PDB entry 5LXT | X-ray diffraction, 1.90 A resolution | chains A and E of the 6 polymer chains in the assembly

Chain A:
Molecule: Tubulin alpha-1B chain
Organism: Bos taurus
Reference sequence: P81947 (TBA1B_BOVIN); the author numbering skips numbers that UniProt does not, so the offset changes along the chain: 1-438 = UniProt 1-438; 443-455 = UniProt 439-451
Chain sequence (451 residues; row label = number of the first residue in the row; note: 4 numbers in that range are skipped by the numbering (no residue carries them; nothing is unmodelled there)):
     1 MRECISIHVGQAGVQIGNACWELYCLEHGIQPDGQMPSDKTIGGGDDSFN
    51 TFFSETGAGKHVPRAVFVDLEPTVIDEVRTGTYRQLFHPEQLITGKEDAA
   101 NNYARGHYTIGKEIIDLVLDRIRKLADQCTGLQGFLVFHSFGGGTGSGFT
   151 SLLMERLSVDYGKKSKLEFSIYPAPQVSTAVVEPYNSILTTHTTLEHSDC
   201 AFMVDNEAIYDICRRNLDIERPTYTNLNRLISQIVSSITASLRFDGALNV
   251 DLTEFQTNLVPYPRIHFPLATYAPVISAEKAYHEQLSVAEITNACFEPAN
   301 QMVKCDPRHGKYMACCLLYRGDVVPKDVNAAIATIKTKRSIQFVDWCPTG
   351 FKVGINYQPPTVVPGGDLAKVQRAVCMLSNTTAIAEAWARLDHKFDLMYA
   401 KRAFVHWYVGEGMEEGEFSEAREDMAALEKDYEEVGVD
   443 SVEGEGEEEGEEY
Disordered / not traced: 443-447, 451-455
Bound ions: Ca2+: Asp39, Thr41, Gly44, Glu55
Residues lining bound ligands: GTP (guanosine-5'-triphosphate): Val9, Gly10, Gln11, Ala12, Gln15, Ile16, Asp69, Asp98, Ala99, Ala100, Asn101, Ser140, Gly142, Gly143, Gly144, Thr145, Gly146, Ile171, Pro173, Val177, Ser178, Thr179, Glu183, Asn206, Ile209, Tyr224, Leu227, Asn228, Ile231

Chain E:
Molecule: Stathmin-4
Organism: Rattus norvegicus
Reference sequence: P63043 (STMN4_RAT), isoform P63043-3; residues 5-145 here correspond to UniProt positions 76-216 (UniProt number = residue number + 71)
Chain sequence (143 residues; numbered 3 to 145; the number before each row is that of its first residue):
     3 MADMEVIELNKCTSGQSFEVILKPPSFDGVPEFNASLPRRRDPSLEEIQK
    53 KLEAAEERRKYQEAELLKHLAEKREHEREVIQKAIEENNNFIKMAKEKLA
   103 QKMESNKENREAHLAAMLERLQEKDKHAEEVRKNKELKEEASR
Disordered / not traced: 3-5, 29-43, 144-145
Construct notes: initiating methionine (3); expression tag (4)
Curated features (UniProtKB/Swiss-Prot):
  - modified residue: Ser19 (Phosphoserine)

Interface between chain A and chain E:
Pairs across the interface (59):
  His107(A) with Leu54(E)
  Tyr108(A) with Leu54(E), hydrophobic; Ala57(E), hydrophobic; Arg61(E)
  Thr109(A) with Arg61(E), hydrogen bond
  Lys112(A) with Glu58(E), salt bridge
  Glu155(A) with Ile50(E)
  Arg156(A) with Leu47(E); Ile50(E)
  Ser158(A) with Asp44(E)
  Val159(A) with Pro45(E); Ile50(E), hydrophobic
  His197(A) with Asp44(E), salt bridge; Pro45(E)
  Asp245(A) with Cys14(E); Ser16(E), hydrogen bond (backbone-side chain)
  Ala247(A) with Asn12(E); Ser19(E)
  Leu248(A) with Ser19(E)
  Pro325(A) with Gln18(E); Phe20(E), hydrophobic
  Asn329(A) with Met6(E); Val8(E); Phe20(E); Val22(E)
  Ile332(A) with Val22(E), hydrophobic
  Lys336(A) with Leu24(E)
  Asp345(A) with Pro27(E); Ser28(E), hydrogen bond (backbone-backbone)
  Trp346(A) with Pro27(E)
  Cys347(A) with Pro27(E)
  Pro348(A) with Lys25(E); Pro27(E)
  Thr349(A) with Ile23(E); Leu24(E), hydrogen bond (backbone-backbone); Lys25(E), hydrogen bond (backbone-backbone)
  Gly350(A) with Val22(E)
  Phe351(A) with Glu21(E); Val22(E), hydrogen bond (backbone-backbone)
  Lys352(A) with Phe20(E); Glu21(E), salt bridge
  Val353(A) with Ser19(E); Phe20(E), hydrogen bond (backbone-backbone)
  Gly354(A) with Gln18(E)
  Ile355(A) with Gly17(E); Gln18(E), hydrogen bond (backbone-backbone)
  Asn356(A) with Ser16(E)
  Tyr357(A) with Thr15(E); Ser16(E), hydrogen bond (backbone-backbone); Gly17(E); Gln18(E), hydrogen bond
  Val409(A) with Gln64(E), hydrogen bond (backbone-side chain)
  Gly410(A) with Arg61(E); Gln64(E)
  Glu411(A) with Arg61(E), hydrogen bond (backbone-side chain)
  Gly412(A) with Ala57(E); Arg60(E), hydrogen bond (backbone-side chain); Arg61(E)
  Glu414(A) with Arg60(E)
Interface residues without a listed pair, chain A (39 interface residues in all): Leu152, Glu196, Gly246, Val328, Ala333
Interface residues without a listed pair, chain E (32 interface residues in all): Pro26, Ser46, Gln51, Lys53, Glu55

In short:
The interface between chain A and chain E involves 39 residues on one side and 32 on the other; the contacts
include 13 hydrogen bonds and 3 salt bridges. Polar pairs include Lys112(A)-Glu58(E), His197(A)-Asp44(E) and
Lys352(A)-Glu21(E). Chain A binds GTP.
Chain A is Tubulin alpha-1B chain (Bos taurus) and chain E is Stathmin-4 (Rattus norvegicus); the structure,
Tubulin-Discodermolide complex, was determined by X-ray diffraction together with 5LXS from the same study.
